Entry 2VLK (X-ray diffraction, 2.50 A resolution); this record covers chains A and D of the 5 polymer chains in the assembly.

# Chain A
Protein: HLA class I histocompatibility antigen, a-2 alpha chain
Organism: Homo sapiens
Notes: fragment: hla-a2, residues 25-300
UniProtKB: P01892 (1A02_HUMAN); residues 1-276 here correspond to UniProt positions 25-300 (UniProt number = residue number + 24)
Chain sequence (276 residues; row label = number of the first residue in the row):
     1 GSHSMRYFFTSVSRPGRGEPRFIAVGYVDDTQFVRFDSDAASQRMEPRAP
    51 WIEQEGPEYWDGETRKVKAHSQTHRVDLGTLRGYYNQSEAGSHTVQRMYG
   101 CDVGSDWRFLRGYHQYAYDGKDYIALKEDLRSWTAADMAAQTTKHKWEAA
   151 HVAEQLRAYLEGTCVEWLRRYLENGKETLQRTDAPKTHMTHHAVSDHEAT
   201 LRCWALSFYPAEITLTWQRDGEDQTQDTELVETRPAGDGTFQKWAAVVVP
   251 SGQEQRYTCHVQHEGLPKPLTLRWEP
Disulfides: Cys101-Cys164, Cys203-Cys259

# Chain D
Protein: JM22 TCR alpha chain
Organism: Homo sapiens
Chain sequence (201 residues; row label = number of the first residue in the row):
     2 MQLLEQSPQFLSIQEGENLTVYCNSSSVFSSLQWYRQEPGEGPVLLVTVV
    52 TGGEVKKLKRLTFQFGDARKDSSLHITAAQPGDTGLYLCAGAGSQGNLIF
   102 GKGTKLSVKPNIQNPDPAVYQLRDSKSSDKSVCLFTDFDSQTNVSQSKDS
   152 DVYITDKTVLDMRSMDFKSNSAVAWSNKSDFACANAFNNSIIPEDTFFPS
   202 K
Unresolved in the structure: 2, 202
Disulfides: Cys24-Cys90, Cys134-Cys184

# Chain A / chain D interface
Pairs across the interface - 5 pairs, chain A then chain D:
  His151(A) - Val51(D)
  Glu154(A) - Ser31(D)
  Glu154(A) - Val51(D)
  Gln155(A) - Ser31(D)
  Gln155(A) - Gly94(D)  hydrogen bond (side chain-backbone)
Interface residues without a listed pair, chain A (4 interface residues in all): Lys66
Interface residues without a listed pair, chain D (5 interface residues in all): Ala93, Gln96

# Overview
The interface between chain A and chain D involves 4 residues on one side and 5 on the other, with 1 hydrogen
bond. The hydrogen-bonded pair is Gln155(A)-Gly94(D).
Chain A is HLA class I histocompatibility antigen, a-2 alpha chain and chain D is JM22 TCR alpha chain, both
from Homo sapiens; the structure, The Structural Dynamics and Energetics of an Immunodominant T-cell Receptor
are Programmed by its Vbeta Domain, was determined by X-ray diffraction, deposited together with 2VLJ, 2VLL,
2VLM and 2VLR.
